Entry 7EMF (electron microscopy, 3.50 A resolution); this record covers chains P and X of the 27 polymer chains in the assembly.

# Chain P
Molecule: Isoform 2 of Mediator of RNA polymerase II transcription subunit 16
Organism: Homo sapiens
UniProtKB: Q9Y2X0 (MED16_HUMAN), isoform Q9Y2X0-2; residue numbers follow UniProt; this construct covers 1-841
Amino-acid sequence (841 residues; row label = number of the first residue in the row):
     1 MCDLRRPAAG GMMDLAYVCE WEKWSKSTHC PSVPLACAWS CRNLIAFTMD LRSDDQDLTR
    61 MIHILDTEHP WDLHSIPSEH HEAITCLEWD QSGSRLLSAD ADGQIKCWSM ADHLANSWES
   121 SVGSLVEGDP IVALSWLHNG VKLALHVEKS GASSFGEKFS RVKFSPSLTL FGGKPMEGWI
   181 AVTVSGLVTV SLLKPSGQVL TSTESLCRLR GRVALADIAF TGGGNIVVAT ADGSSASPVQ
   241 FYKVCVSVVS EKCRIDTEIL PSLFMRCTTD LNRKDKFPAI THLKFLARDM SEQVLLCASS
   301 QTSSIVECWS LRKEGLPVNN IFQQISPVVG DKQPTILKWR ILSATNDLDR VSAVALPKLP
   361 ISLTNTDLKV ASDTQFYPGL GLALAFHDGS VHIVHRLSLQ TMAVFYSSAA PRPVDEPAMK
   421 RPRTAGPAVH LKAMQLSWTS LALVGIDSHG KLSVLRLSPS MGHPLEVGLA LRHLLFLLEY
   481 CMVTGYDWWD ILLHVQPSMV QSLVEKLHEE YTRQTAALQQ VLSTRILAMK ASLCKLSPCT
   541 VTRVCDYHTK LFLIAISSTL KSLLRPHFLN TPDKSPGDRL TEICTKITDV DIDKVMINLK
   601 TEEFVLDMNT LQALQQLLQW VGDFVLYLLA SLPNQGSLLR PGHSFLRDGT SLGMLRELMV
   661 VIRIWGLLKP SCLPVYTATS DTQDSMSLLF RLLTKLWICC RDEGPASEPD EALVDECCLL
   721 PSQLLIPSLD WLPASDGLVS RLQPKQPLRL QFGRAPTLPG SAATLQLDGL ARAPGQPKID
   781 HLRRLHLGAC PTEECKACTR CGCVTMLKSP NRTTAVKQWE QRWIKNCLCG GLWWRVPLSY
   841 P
Not modelled in the structure: 1-11, 315-334, 409-428, 635-638, 757-776
Ion coordination: Zn2+: Cys798, Cys801, Cys827, Cys829

# Chain X
Molecule: Mediator of RNA polymerase II transcription subunit 24
Organism: Homo sapiens
UniProtKB: O75448 (MED24_HUMAN); numbering as in UniProt (aligned over 1-989)
Amino-acid sequence (989 residues; each row starts with the number of its first residue):
     1 MKVVNLKQAI LQAWKERWSD YQWAINMKKF FPKGATWDIL NLADALLEQA MIGPSPNPLI
    61 LSYLKYAISS QMVSYSSVLT AISKFDDFSR DLCVQALLDI MDMFCDRLSC HGKAEECIGL
   121 CRALLSALHW LLRCTAASAE RLREGLEAGT PAAGEKQLAM CLQRLEKTLS STKNRALLHI
   181 AKLEEASSWT AIEHSLLKLG EILANLSNPQ LRSQAEQCGT LIRSIPTMLS VHAEQMHKTG
   241 FPTVHAVILL EGTMNLTGET QSLVEQLTMV KRMQHIPTPL FVLEIWKACF VGLIESPEGT
   301 EELKWTAFTF LKIPQVLVKL KKYSHGDKDF TEDVNCAFEF LLKLTPLLDK ADQRCNCDCT
   361 NFLLQECGKQ GLLSEASVNN LMAKRKADRE HAPQQKSGEN ANIQPNIQLI LRAEPTVTNI
   421 LKTMDADHSK SPEGLLGVLG HMLSGKSLDL LLAAAAATGK LKSFARKFIN LNEFTTYGSE
   481 ESTKPASVRA LLFDISFLML CHVAQTYGSE VILSESRTGA EVPFFETWMQ TCMPEEGKIL
   541 NPDHPCFRPD STKVESLVAL LNNSSEMKLV QMKWHEACLS ISAAILEILN AWENGVLAFE
   601 SIQKITDNIK GKVCSLAVCA VAWLVAHVRM LGLDEREKSL QMIRQLAGPL FSENTLQFYN
   661 ERVVIMNSIL ERMCADVLQQ TATQIKFPST GVDTMPYWNL LPPKRPIKEV LTDIFAKVLE
   721 KGWVDSRSIH IFDTLLHMGG VYWFCNNLIK ELLKETRKEH TLRAVELLYS IFCLDMQQVT
   781 LVLLGHILPG LLTDSSKWHS LMDPPGTALA KLAVWCALSS YSSHKGQAST RQKKRHREDI
   841 EDYISLFPLD DVQPSKLMRL LSSNEDDANI LSSPTDRSMS SSLSASQLHT VNMRDPLNRV
   901 LANLFLLISS ILGSRTAGPH TQFVQWFMEE CVDCLEQGGR GSVLQFMPFT TVSELVKVSA
   961 MSSPKVVLAI TDLSLPLGRQ VAAKAIAAL
Not modelled in the structure: 1-3, 147-153, 227-237, 325-328, 392-401, 689-692, 824-827, 851-890, 938-941, 960-964
Curated features (UniProtKB/Swiss-Prot):
  - motif: Leu128 to Leu132 (LXXLL motif 1), Leu344 to Leu348 (LXXLL motif 2), Leu448 to Leu452 (LXXLL motif 3), Leu557 to Leu561 (LXXLL motif 4), Leu788 to Leu792 (LXXLL motif 5), Leu857 to Leu861 (LXXLL motif 6)
  - modified residue (Phosphoserine): Ser862, Ser873

# How chain P and chain X interact
Pairs across the interface (76):
  His29(P) with Pro789(X); Asn903(X), hydrogen bond (backbone-side chain); Leu907(X)
  Pro31(P) with Gly785(X); His786(X); Leu846(X); Phe847(X), hydrophobic
  Ser32(P) with Leu846(X)
  Arg52(P) with Thr793(X); Asp794(X)
  Asp54(P) with Ser795(X), hydrogen bond (backbone-side chain)
  Asp55(P) with Asp794(X)
  Gln56(P) with Asp794(X)
  Glu82(P) with Asn746(X), hydrogen bond; Lys750(X), salt bridge
  Asp102(P) with Asn747(X); Lys750(X), salt bridge
  Glu127(P) with Pro706(X); Glu709(X)
  Gly128(P) with Lys708(X); Trp743(X), hydrogen bond (backbone-side chain)
  Asp129(P) with Ile707(X)
  Pro130(P) with Trp743(X)
  Ser185(P) with Met738(X)
  Leu187(P) with Lys704(X)
  Thr203(P) with Lys704(X)
  Ser205(P) with Pro703(X)
  Arg208(P) with Gln679(X); Gln680(X); Ala682(X)
  Leu209(P) with Asp676(X); Gln680(X)
  Arg210(P) with Pro702(X), hydrogen bond (side chain-backbone); Pro703(X); Lys704(X); Arg705(X), hydrogen bond (side chain-backbone); Pro706(X); Ile707(X); Met738(X)
  Gly211(P) with Met738(X)
  Arg212(P) with His737(X); Met738(X), hydrogen bond (side chain-backbone); Gly739(X); Gly740(X)
  Asp232(P) with Glu838(X)
  Gly233(P) with Glu838(X)
  Ser234(P) with Glu838(X)
  Ala236(P) with Ile539(X)
  Pro238(P) with Ile539(X)
  Gln240(P) with Arg629(X)
  Glu258(P) with Leu633(X); Asp634(X)
  Ile259(P) with Leu633(X), hydrogen bond (backbone-backbone)
  Leu260(P) with Leu631(X)
  Pro261(P) with Met630(X)
  Ser262(P) with Met630(X), hydrogen bond
  Phe264(P) with Ile539(X); Leu540(X); Asn541(X); Met630(X), hydrophobic
  Thr268(P) with His544(X)
  Thr269(P) with Asn541(X); His544(X); Pro545(X)
  Leu271(P) with His544(X); Pro545(X), hydrophobic
  Ala279(P) with Glu838(X); Ile840(X), hydrophobic
  Ser299(P) with Ile840(X)
  Ser300(P) with Ile840(X)
  Gln301(P) with Ile840(X); Glu841(X)
  Thr335(P) with Glu593(X), hydrogen bond (backbone-side chain); Leu631(X)
  Leu337(P) with Glu635(X)
  Arg350(P) with Ile840(X)
Also at the interface, not in a pair above, chain P (53 interface residues in all): Cys30, Val126, Val184, Glu204, Cys207, Leu263, Pro278, Thr281, Ile336
Also at the interface, not in a pair above, chain X (53 interface residues in all): Gly632, Thr681, Tyr742, Gly790, Ser796, Arg837, Leu906, Ser910

# Overview
The chain P/chain X interface involves 53 residues from each chain; the contacts include 10 hydrogen bonds and
2 salt bridges. Polar pairs include Glu82(P)-Lys750(X), Asp102(P)-Lys750(X) and His29(P)-Asn903(X). Cys798(P),
Cys801(P), Cys827(P) and Cys829(P) coordinate Zn2+.
Here chain P is Isoform 2 of Mediator of RNA polymerase II transcription subunit 16 and chain X is Mediator of
RNA polymerase II transcription subunit 24, both from Homo sapiens. Entry 7EMF (Human Mediator (deletion of
MED1-IDR) in a Tail-extended conformation) was determined by electron microscopy (same publication as 7ENJ).
